Entry 5Y7G (X-ray diffraction, 3.40 A resolution); this record covers chains A and J of the 4 polymer chains in the assembly.

[Chain A]
Protein: Fanconi-associated nuclease 1 homolog
From: Pseudomonas aeruginosa (strain ATCC 15692 / DSM 22644 / CIP 104116 / JCM 14847 / LMG 12228 / 1C / PRS 101 / PAO1)
Notes: EC 3.1.4.1
UniProt: Q9I2N0 (FAN1_PSEAE); residues 1-559 here = UniProt positions 1-559
Sequence (580 residues; row label = number of the first residue in the row; numbers below 1 keep their minus sign (Met-20 is residue -20)):
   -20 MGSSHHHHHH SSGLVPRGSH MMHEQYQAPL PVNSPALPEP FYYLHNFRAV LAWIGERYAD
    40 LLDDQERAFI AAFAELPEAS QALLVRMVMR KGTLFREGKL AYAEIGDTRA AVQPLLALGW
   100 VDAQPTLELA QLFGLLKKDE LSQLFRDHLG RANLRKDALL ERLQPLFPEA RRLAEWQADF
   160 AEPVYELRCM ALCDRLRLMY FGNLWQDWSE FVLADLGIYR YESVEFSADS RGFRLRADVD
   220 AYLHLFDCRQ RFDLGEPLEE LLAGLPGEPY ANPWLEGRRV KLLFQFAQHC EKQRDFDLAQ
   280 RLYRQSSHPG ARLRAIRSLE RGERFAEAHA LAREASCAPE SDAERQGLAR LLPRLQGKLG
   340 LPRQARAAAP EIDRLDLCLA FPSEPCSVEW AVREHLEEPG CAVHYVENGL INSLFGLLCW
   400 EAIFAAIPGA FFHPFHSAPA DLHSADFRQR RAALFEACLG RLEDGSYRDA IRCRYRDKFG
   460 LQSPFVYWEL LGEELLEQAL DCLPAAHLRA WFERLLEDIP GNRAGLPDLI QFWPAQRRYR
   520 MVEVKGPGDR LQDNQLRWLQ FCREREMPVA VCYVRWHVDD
Disordered / not traced: -20 to 14, 557-559
Differences from the reference sequence: expression tag (-20 to 0)
Bound ions: Ca2+ site 1: Glu368, Asp507, Glu522, Val523 (shared with DC6(J) of chain J); Ca2+ site 2: Glu386, Asp507 (shared with DA5(J), DC6(J) of chain J)
UniProt features mapped onto this chain:
  - binding site (Mn(2+)): Glu386, Asp507, Glu522, Val523
Reported in the primary citation:
  - binding site for the 14-nt DNA strand (chain J): Arg228, Lys260
  - binding site for the 14-nt DNA strand: Lys260
  - binding site for the 14-nt DNA strand: Lys260
  - mutagenesis - R228A: unchanged catalytic activity
  - mutagenesis - R228A/K260A, K260A: decreased catalytic activity on ICL-9/G3
  - mutagenesis - R228A/K260A, K260A: decreased catalytic activity on ICL-3/G3

[Chain J]
Molecule: 14-nt DNA strand
Sequence (14 nucleotides; numbered 1 to 14; the number before each row is that of its first residue):
     1 TGACACACAT TCAA
Bound ions: Ca2+ site 1: DA5, DC6 (shared with Glu386(A), Asp507(A) of chain A); Ca2+ site 2: DC6 (shared with Glu368(A), Asp507(A), Glu522(A), Val523(A) of chain A)

[Interface between chain A and chain J]
Contacting residue pairs - 23 pairs, chain A then chain J:
  Arg228(A) - DT1(J)  salt bridge to the phosphate
  Arg228(A) - DG2(J)  salt bridge to the phosphate
  Lys260(A) - DA3(J)  salt bridge to the phosphate
  Lys337(A) - DA13(J)  salt bridge to the phosphate
  Arg342(A) - DA13(J)  hydrogen bond to the phosphate
  Arg342(A) - DA14(J)  salt bridge to the phosphate
  Glu368(A) - DC6(J)  phosphate contact
  Glu386(A) - DA5(J)  sugar contact
  Asn387(A) - DA5(J)  phosphate contact
  Arg502(A) - DC4(J)  salt bridge to the phosphate
  Ala503(A) - DC4(J)  phosphate contact
  Ala503(A) - DA5(J)  phosphate contact
  Gly504(A) - DA5(J)  hydrogen bond to the phosphate
  Asp507(A) - DC6(J)  phosphate contact
  Glu522(A) - DC6(J)  phosphate contact
  Lys524(A) - DC6(J)  salt bridge to the phosphate
  Gly527(A) - DA7(J)  base contact
  Asp528(A) - DC6(J)  phosphate contact
  Asp528(A) - DA7(J)  phosphate contact
  Gln531(A) - DA5(J)  sugar contact
  Gln531(A) - DC6(J)  base contact
  Asn533(A) - DA5(J)  hydrogen bond to the phosphate
  Gln534(A) - DC6(J)  hydrogen bond to the phosphate
Also at the interface, not in a pair above, chain A (23 interface residues in all): Phe225, Pro499, Leu505, Val523, Pro526
Also at the interface, not in a pair above, chain J (10 interface residues in all): DC8

[Summary]
23 residues of chain A face 10 of chain J across their interface, with 4 hydrogen bonds and 7 salt bridges.
Polar pairs include Arg342(A)-DA13(J), Gly504(A)-DA5(J) and Asn533(A)-DA5(J). The paper reports a binding site
for the 14-nt DNA strand (chain J) at Arg228(A) and Lys260(A); R228A/K260A and K260A of chain A reduce
catalytic activity on ICL-9/G3.
Chain A is Fanconi-associated nuclease 1 homolog (Pseudomonas aeruginosa (strain ATCC 15692 / DSM 22644 / CIP
104116 / JCM 14847 / LMG 12228 / 1C / PRS 101 / PAO1)) and chain J is a 14-nt DNA strand; the structure,
Crystal structure of paFAN1 bound to 1nt 5'flap DNA with gap, was determined by X-ray diffraction together
with 5Y7Q and 5Z6W from the same study.
